PDB entry 8WRC | X-ray diffraction, 3.59 A resolution | chains A and L of the 22 polymer chains in the assembly

Chain A:
Molecule: 16S rRNA
From: Thermus thermophilus HB8
Sequence (1522 nucleotides; row label = number of the first residue in the row; note: 42 numbers in that range are skipped by the numbering (no residue carries them; nothing is unmodelled there); a row labelled like 190A-190L holds insertion residues (190A, then the next letters in order); numbering starts at 0):
     0 UUUGUUGGAG AGUCUGAUCC UGGCUCAGGG UGAACGCUGG CGGCGUGCCU AAGACAUGCA
    60 AGUCGUGCGG G
    73 CCGCGGGGUU UU
    88 ACUCCG
    95 UGGUC
   101 AGCGGCGGAC GGGUGAGUAA CGCGUGGGU
  129A G
   130 ACCUACCCGG AAGAGGGGGA CAACCCGGGG AAACUCGGGC UAAUCCCCCA UGUGGACCCG
   190 C
190A-190L CCCUUGGGGUGU
   191 GUCCAAAGGG CUUU
   216 GCCCGCUUCC GGAUGGGCCC GCGUCCCAUC AGCUAGUUGG UGGGGUAAUG GCCCACCAAG
   276 GCGACGACGG GUAGCCGGUC UGAGAGGAUG GCCGGCCACA GGGGCACUGA GACACGGGCC
   336 CCACUCCUAC GGGAGGCAGC AGUUAGGAAU CUUCCGCAAU GGGCGCAAGC CUGACGGAGC
   396 GACGCCGCUU GGAGGAAGAA GCCCUUCGGG GUGUAAACUC CUGAA
   442 CCCGGGACGA AACCCCCGAC GA
   474 GGGGACUGAC GGUACCGGG
   494 GUAAUAGCGC CGGCCAACUC CGUGCCAGCA GCCXCGGUAA UACGGAGGGC GCGAGCGUUA
   554 CCCGGAUUCA CUGGGCGUAA AGGGCGUGUA GGCGGCCUGG GGCGUCCCAU GUGAAAGACC
   614 ACGGCUCAAC CGUGGGGGAG CGUGGGAUAC GCUCAGGCUA GACGGUGGGA GAGGGUGGUG
   674 GAAUUCCCGG AGUAGCGGUG AAAUGCGCAG AUACCGGGAG GAACGCCGAU GGCGAAGGCA
   734 GCCACCUGGU CCACCCGUGA CGCUGAGGCG CGAAAGCGUG GGGAGCAAAC CGGAUUAGAU
   794 ACCCGGGUAG UCCACGCCCU AAACGAUGCG CGCUAGGUCU CUGGGUCU
   848 CCUGGGGGCC GAAGCUAACG CGUUAAGCGC GCCGCCUGGG GAGUACGGCC GCAAGGCUGA
   908 AACUCAAAGG AAUUGACGGG GGCCCGCACA AGCGGUGGAG CAUGUGGUUU AAUUCGAAGX
   968 AACGCGAAGA ACCUUACCAG GCCUUGACAU GCUAGG
 1003A G
  1004 AACCCGGGUG AAAGCCUGGG GUGCCCC
1030A-1030D GCGA
  1031 GGGGAGCCCU AGCACAGGUG CUGCAUGGCC GUCGUCAGCU CGUGCCGUGA GGUGUUGGGU
  1091 UAAGUCCCGC AACGAGCGCA ACCCCCGCCG UUAGUUGCCA GCGGUUCGGC CGGGCACUCU
  1151 AACGGGACUG CCCGCGAAA
  1171 GCGGGAGGAA GGAGGGGACG ACGUCUGGUC AGCAUGGCCC UUACGGCCUG GGCGACACAC
  1231 GUGCUACAAU GCCCACUACA AAGCGAUGCC ACCCGGCAAC GGGGAGCUAA UCGCAAAAAG
  1291 GUGGGCCCAG UUCGGAUUGG GGUCUGCAAC CCGACCCCAU GAAGCCGGAA UCGCUAGUAA
  1351 UCGCGGAUCA G
 1361A C
  1362 CAUGCCGCGG UGAAUACGUU CCCGGGCCUU GUACACACXG CCXGUXACGC CAUGGGAGCG
  1422 GGCUCUACCC GAAGUCGCCG GG
  1446 AGCCUACGGG
  1459 CAGGCGCCGA GGGUAGGGCC CGUGACUGGG GCGAAGUCGU AACAAGGUAG CUGUACCGGA
  1519 AGGUGCGGCU GGAUCCACUC CUUUCU
Unresolved in the structure: 0-4, 1533-1538
Construct notes: conflict U0, C13 (U in NR_037066), C1534 (A1507 in NR_037066), A1535 (C1508 in NR_037066), C1543 (U1514 in NR_037066); insertion (1027, 1031, 1244-1245, 1540-1541)
Modified / non-standard residues: PSU (pseudouridine-5'-monophosphate) at position 516, G7M (N7-methyl-guanosine-5'-monophosphate) at position 527, M2G (N2-dimethylguanosine-5'-monophosphate) at position 966, 5MC (5-methylcytidine-5'-monophosphate) at position 967, 2MG (2N-methylguanosine-5'-monophosphate) at position 1207, 5MC (5-methylcytidine-5'-monophosphate) at position 1400, 4OC (4n,o2'-methylcytidine-5'-monophosphate) at position 1402, 5MC (5-methylcytidine-5'-monophosphate) at position 1404, 5MC (5-methylcytidine-5'-monophosphate) at position 1407, UR3 (3-methyluridine-5'-monophoshate) at position 1498, MA6 (6N-dimethyladenosine-5'-monophoshate) at position 1518, MA6 (6N-dimethyladenosine-5'-monophoshate) at position 1519, PSU (pseudouridine-5'-monophosphate) at position 1540, PSU (pseudouridine-5'-monophosphate) at position 1541
Glycans and other covalent adducts: covalent link 5MC_1407/G1494
Bound ions: Mg2+ site 1: U5 (shared with 1 residue of chain H); Mg2+ site 2 near G21 (its only coordinating residue here); Mg2+ site 3: C48, U49, G115; Mg2+ site 4: C58, U387, G388; Mg2+ site 5: A59, U387; Mg2+ site 6 near G70 (its only coordinating residue here); Mg2+ site 7: G80, U81; Mg2+ site 8 near U82 (its only coordinating residue here); Mg2+ site 9: U83, U84; Mg2+ site 10: G107, G326; Mg2+ site 11: A109, G331; Mg2+ site 12 near G111 (its only coordinating residue here); 121 more Mg2+ sites not listed

Chain L:
Protein: Small ribosomal subunit protein uS12
From: Thermus thermophilus HB8
UniProtKB: chimeric construct of A0A3P4AU90, Q5SHN3: residues 1-91 from A0A3P4AU90 (A0A3P4AU90_THETH) positions 1-91 (same numbers); residues 92-135 from Q5SHN3 positions 89-132 (UniProt number = residue number - 3)
Amino-acid sequence (135 residues; each row starts with the number of its first residue):
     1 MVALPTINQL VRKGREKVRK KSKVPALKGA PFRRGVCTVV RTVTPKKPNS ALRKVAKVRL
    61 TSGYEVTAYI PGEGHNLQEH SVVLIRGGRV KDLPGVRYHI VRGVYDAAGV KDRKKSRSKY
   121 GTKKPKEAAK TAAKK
Unresolved in the structure: 1-4, 129-135
Modified / non-standard residues: Asp-92 ((3S)-3-(methylsulfanyl)-L-aspartic acid; 0TD)

How chain A and chain L interact:
Pairs across the interface - 127 pairs, chain A then chain L:
  U24(A) with Lys-23(L), salt bridge to the phosphate
  A32(A) with Pro-31(L), base contact
  A33(A) with Phe-32(L), base contact
  C34(A) with Phe-32(L), sugar contact
  G35(A) with Gly-103(L), phosphate contact; Arg-117(L), hydrogen bond to the sugar; Ser-118(L), hydrogen bond to the sugar; Gly-121(L), sugar contact
  C36(A) with Arg-117(L), hydrogen bond to the sugar; Ser-118(L), base contact; Thr-122(L), sugar contact; Lys-123(L), salt bridge to the phosphate; Lys-124(L), phosphate contact
  U37(A) with Lys-123(L), salt bridge to the phosphate; Lys-124(L), hydrogen bond to the phosphate
  C241(A) with Arg-19(L), phosphate contact
  C242(A) with Arg-19(L), salt bridge to the phosphate
  G302(A) with Lys-17(L), salt bridge to the phosphate
  A303(A) with Lys-17(L), salt bridge to the phosphate
  G362(A) with Arg-33(L), phosphate contact; Arg-34(L), salt bridge to the phosphate; Thr-61(L), phosphate contact
  A363(A) with Ala-30(L), base contact; Pro-31(L), base contact; Phe-32(L), base contact; Arg-33(L), phosphate contact; Arg-34(L), salt bridge to the phosphate; Thr-61(L), hydrogen bond to the phosphate; Tyr-105(L), sugar contact
  G500(A) with Lys-124(L), hydrogen bond to the phosphate
  C501(A) with Arg-117(L), salt bridge to the phosphate; Ser-118(L), hydrogen bond to the phosphate; Lys-124(L), salt bridge to the phosphate
  G502(A) with Lys-115(L), phosphate contact; Ser-116(L), phosphate contact; Arg-117(L), hydrogen bond to the phosphate; Ser-118(L), hydrogen bond to the phosphate; Lys-119(L), phosphate contact
  C503(A) with Ser-116(L), hydrogen bond to the phosphate; Lys-119(L), salt bridge to the phosphate
  C518(A) with Pro-48(L), base contact; Ser-50(L), base contact
  C519(A) with Ser-50(L), hydrogen bond to the phosphate
  A520(A) with Ala-51(L), phosphate contact; Leu-52(L), hydrogen bond to the phosphate; Lys-54(L), phosphate contact; Glu-73(L), hydrogen bond to the sugar
  G521(A) with Ala-51(L), base contact; Leu-52(L), phosphate contact; Arg-53(L), base contact; Lys-54(L), salt bridge to the phosphate; Gly-72(L), phosphate contact; Glu-73(L), phosphate contact
  C522(A) with Asn-49(L), base contact; Arg-53(L), base contact; Tyr-69(L), hydrogen bond to the phosphate; Pro-71(L), phosphate contact; Gly-72(L), hydrogen bond to the phosphate; Tyr-120(L), sugar contact
  A523(A) with Arg-53(L), base contact; Val-90(L), base contact; Lys-91(L), base contact; Asp-92(L), base contact; Tyr-120(L), phosphate contact
  G524(A) with Arg-89(L), phosphate contact
  C526(A) with Lys-91(L), salt bridge to the phosphate
  G7M_527(A) with Asn-49(L), base contact
  C528(A) with Asn-49(L), hydrogen bond to the base
  G529(A) with Pro-48(L), base contact; Asn-49(L), base contact; Ser-50(L), hydrogen bond to the base
  G537(A) with Arg-113(L), salt bridge to the phosphate
  G538(A) with Arg-113(L), salt bridge to the phosphate; Lys-114(L), hydrogen bond to the phosphate; Lys-115(L), hydrogen bond to the phosphate
  A539(A) with Lys-114(L), salt bridge to the phosphate; Lys-115(L), salt bridge to the phosphate
  U551(A) with Phe-32(L), base contact; Arg-86(L), sugar contact
  U552(A) with Pro-31(L), hydrogen bond to the sugar; Phe-32(L), base contact; Arg-86(L), hydrogen bond to the sugar
  A553(A) with Val-24(L), phosphate contact; Gly-29(L), hydrogen bond to the sugar; Ala-30(L), sugar contact; Pro-31(L), sugar contact
  C554(A) with Ser-22(L), hydrogen bond to the phosphate
  C555(A) with Lys-20(L), phosphate contact
  C562(A) with Arg-15(L), base contact; Glu-16(L), hydrogen bond to the sugar; Lys-17(L), sugar contact; Val-18(L), phosphate contact
  A563(A) with Arg-15(L), phosphate contact
  C564(A) with Leu-10(L), phosphate contact; Arg-15(L), salt bridge to the phosphate
  G567(A) with Pro-5(L), base contact; Arg-15(L), hydrogen bond to the base
  G568(A) with Pro-5(L), base contact
  G585(A) with Asn-8(L), hydrogen bond to the sugar
  C879(A) with Asn-8(L), phosphate contact
  C880(A) with Thr-6(L), hydrogen bond to the phosphate; Asn-8(L), hydrogen bond to the phosphate; Gln-9(L), base contact; Arg-12(L), salt bridge to the phosphate
  G881(A) with Gln-9(L), hydrogen bond to the phosphate; Arg-12(L), salt bridge to the phosphate; Lys-13(L), salt bridge to the phosphate
  C882(A) with Pro-5(L), base contact; Gln-9(L), hydrogen bond to the base; Lys-13(L), salt bridge to the phosphate
  A909(A) with Lys-21(L), salt bridge to the phosphate
  C910(A) with Arg-97(L), salt bridge to the phosphate
  U911(A) with Gly-95(L), phosphate contact
  C912(A) with Lys-46(L), salt bridge to the phosphate; Pro-94(L), phosphate contact
  A913(A) with Lys-46(L), salt bridge to the phosphate; Lys-91(L), salt bridge to the phosphate
  C1411(A) with Val-43(L), phosphate contact; Pro-94(L), sugar contact
  C1412(A) with Pro-94(L), sugar contact; Gly-95(L), phosphate contact
  A1413(A) with Lys-57(L), salt bridge to the phosphate; Thr-67(L), phosphate contact
  G1491(A) with Lys-47(L), salt bridge to the phosphate
  A1492(A) with Lys-46(L), base contact; Lys-47(L), salt bridge to the phosphate; Asn-49(L), base contact
Other interface residues (no listed pair), chain A (65 interface residues in all): C23, C525, G540, G541, G550, C883, U884, A908, C1490
Other interface residues (no listed pair), chain L (69 interface residues in all): Thr-44, Leu-84, Gly-87, Gly-88, Val-101, Arg-102, Asp-112

Overview:
65 residues of chain A and 69 residues of chain L are in contact, with 30 hydrogen bonds and 30 salt bridges.
Polar pairs include C528(A)/Asn-49(L), G529(A)/Ser-50(L) and G567(A)/Arg-15(L). C48(A), U49(A) and G115(A)
coordinate Mg2+ site 3.
Here chain A is 16S rRNA and chain L is Small ribosomal subunit protein uS12, both from Thermus thermophilus
HB8. Entry 8WRC (Time-Resolved Ambient Temperature Kineto-Crystallographic Structure of Initiation Factor in
Complex with Ribosome) was determined by X-ray diffraction.
